1XXR - chains B and C of the 4 polymer chains in the assembly; structure by X-ray diffraction, 2.00 A resolution.

[Chain B (and C)]
Protein: mannose-binding lectin
From: Morus nigra
Notes: chain C of this document is another copy of the same molecule, construct and numbering; everything in this record applies to it too
UniProt: Q8LGR3 (Q8LGR3_9ROSA); residue numbers follow UniProt; this construct covers 1-161
Sequence (161 residues; numbered 1 to 161; the number before each row is that of its first residue):
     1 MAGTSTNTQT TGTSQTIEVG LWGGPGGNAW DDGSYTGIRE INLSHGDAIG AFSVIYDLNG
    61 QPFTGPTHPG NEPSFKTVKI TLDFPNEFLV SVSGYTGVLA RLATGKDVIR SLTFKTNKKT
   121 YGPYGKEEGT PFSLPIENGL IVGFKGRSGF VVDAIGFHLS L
Disordered / not traced: 1-7
Residues lining bound ligands: alpha-D-mannopyranose (MAN): Gly26, Gly27, Leu102, Thr104, Val108, Ser148, Gly149, Phe150, Val151, Asp153

[Interface between chain B and chain C]
Pairs across the interface (47):
  Gln15(B) with Asn138(C), hydrogen bond; Leu161(C)
  Thr16(B) with Asn138(C), hydrogen bond (backbone-side chain); Leu161(C)
  Ile17(B) with Ile17(C), hydrophobic; Asn138(C); Leu159(C); Ser160(C); Leu161(C)
  Glu18(B) with Ile136(C); Glu137(C), hydrogen bond (backbone-backbone); Asn138(C), hydrogen bond (backbone-backbone)
  Val19(B) with Leu134(C), hydrophobic; Pro135(C); Leu159(C), hydrophobic
  Gly20(B) with Pro135(C), hydrogen bond (backbone-backbone); Ile136(C); Glu137(C)
  Leu21(B) with Pro135(C); Glu137(C)
  Trp22(B) with Ser133(C), hydrogen bond (side chain-backbone); Pro135(C)
  Thr130(B) with Pro131(C)
  Pro131(B) with Thr130(C); Pro131(C)
  Ser133(B) with Trp22(C), hydrogen bond (backbone-side chain)
  Leu134(B) with Leu134(C), hydrophobic
  Pro135(B) with Val19(C); Gly20(C), hydrogen bond (backbone-backbone); Leu21(C); Trp22(C)
  Ile136(B) with Glu18(C)
  Glu137(B) with Glu18(C), hydrogen bond (backbone-backbone); Val19(C); Gly20(C); Leu21(C); Lys145(C), salt bridge
  Asn138(B) with Gln15(C), hydrogen bond; Thr16(C), hydrogen bond (side chain-backbone); Ile17(C); Glu18(C), hydrogen bond (backbone-backbone)
  Lys145(B) with Glu137(C), salt bridge
  Leu159(B) with Ile17(C)
  Ser160(B) with Ile17(C)
  Leu161(B) with Gln15(C); Thr16(C); Ile17(C)
Interface residues without a listed pair, chain B (21 interface residues in all): Gly139

[Summary]
The interface between chain B and chain C involves 21 residues on one side and 20 on the other; the contacts
include 12 hydrogen bonds and 2 salt bridges. Polar contacts include Glu137(B)-Lys145(C), Gln15(B)-Asn138(C)
and Thr16(B)-Asn138(C). Chain B binds alpha-D-mannopyranose.
Both chains are mannose-binding lectin (Morus nigra). Entry 1XXR (Structure of a mannose-specific
jacalin-related lectin from Morus Nigra in complex with mannose) was determined by X-ray diffraction (same
publication as 1XXQ).
